Entry 6N09 (electron microscopy, 3.50 A resolution); this record covers chains KD and N of the 60 polymer chains in the assembly.

== Chain KD ==
Name: Microcompartments protein
From: Haliangium ochraceum (strain DSM 14365 / JCM 11303 / SMP-2)
UniProtKB: D0LID5 (D0LID5_HALO1); numbering as in UniProt (aligned over 1-99)
Chain sequence (99 residues; row label = number of the first residue in the row):
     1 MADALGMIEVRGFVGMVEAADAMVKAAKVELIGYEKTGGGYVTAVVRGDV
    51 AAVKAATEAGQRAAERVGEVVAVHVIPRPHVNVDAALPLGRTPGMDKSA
Unresolved in the structure: 1, 94-99
UniProt features mapped onto this chain:
  - mutagenesis: Lys28 (K28A: Forms larger hexamer patches, increases hexamer stacking), Arg78 (R78A: Forms smaller hexamer patches)

== Chain N ==
Name: Microcompartments protein
From: Haliangium ochraceum (strain DSM 14365 / JCM 11303 / SMP-2)
UniProtKB: D0LID6 (D0LID6_HALO1); numbering as in UniProt (aligned over 1-212)
Chain sequence (212 residues; row label = number of the first residue in the row):
     1 MSITLRTYIFLDALQPQLATFIGKTARGFLPVPGQASLWVEIAPGIAINR
    51 VTDAALKATKVQPAVQVVERAYGLLEVHHFDQGEVLAAGSTILDKLEVRE
   101 EGRLKPQVMTHQIIRAVEAYQTQIINRNSQGMMILPGESLFILETQPAGY
   151 AVLAANEAEKAANVHLVNVTPYGAFGRLYLAGSEAEIDAAAEAAEAAIRS
   201 VSGVAQESFRDR
Unresolved in the structure: 1-2, 206-212

== How chain KD and chain N interact ==
Pairs across the interface (10):
  Ala26(KD) - Arg115(N)  hydrogen bond (backbone-side chain)
  Ala26(KD) - Ala116(N)
  Ala27(KD) - Arg115(N)
  Ala27(KD) - Ala116(N)
  Ala51(KD) - Arg115(N)  hydrogen bond (backbone-side chain)
  Ala51(KD) - Glu184(N)
  Ala52(KD) - Arg115(N)  hydrogen bond (backbone-side chain)
  Ala55(KD) - Arg115(N)  hydrogen bond (backbone-side chain)
  Ala55(KD) - Glu184(N)
  Ala56(KD) - Arg115(N)
Other interface residues (no listed pair), chain KD (8 interface residues in all): Lys25, Val53
Other interface residues (no listed pair), chain N (4 interface residues in all): Ala185

== In short ==
8 residues of chain KD face 4 of chain N across their interface; the contacts include 4 hydrogen bonds. Polar
contacts include Ala26(KD)-Arg115(N), Ala51(KD)-Arg115(N) and Ala52(KD)-Arg115(N). From UniProt: 2 mutagenesis
sites on chain KD.
Chain KD is Microcompartments protein and chain N is Microcompartments protein, both from Haliangium ochraceum
(strain DSM 14365 / JCM 11303 / SMP-2); the structure, Cryo-EM structure of the HO BMC shell: subregion
classified for BMC-T: TD-TDTDTD, was determined by electron microscopy together with 6MZU, 6MZV, 6MZX, 6MZY,
6N06, 6N07, 6N0F and 6N0G from the same study.
